3UGD - chains A and B; structure by X-ray diffraction, 1.45 A resolution.

# Chain A (and B)
Name: Protein kinase C delta type
Source organism: Mus musculus
Notes: EC 2.7.11.13; fragment: C1B Subdomain of PKC delta; chain B of this document is another copy of the same molecule, construct and numbering; everything in this record applies to it too
UniProt: P28867 (KPCD_MOUSE); residues 231-280 here = UniProt positions 231-280
Amino-acid sequence (65 residues; numbered 222 to 286; the number before each row is that of its first residue):
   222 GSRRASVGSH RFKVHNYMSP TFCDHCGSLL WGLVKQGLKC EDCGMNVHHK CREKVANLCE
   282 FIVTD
Differences from the reference sequence: expression tag (222-230, 281-286); engineered mutation His-236 (Tyr in P28867)
Metal / ion sites: Zn2+ site 1: His-231, Cys-261, Cys-264, Cys-280; Zn2+ site 2: Cys-244, Cys-247, His-269, Cys-272

# How chain A and chain B interact
Pairs across the interface (28; chain A residue first):
  Ser-223(A) with Gly-229(B); Ser-230(B)
  Arg-224(A) with Val-228(B); Gly-229(B)
  Arg-225(A) with Ser-227(B), hydrogen bond; Val-228(B); Gly-229(B); Ser-230(B), hydrogen bond (side chain-backbone); Asp-263(B), salt bridge; Cys-280(B), hydrogen bond (side chain-backbone); Phe-282(B)
  Ala-226(A) with Ala-226(B); Ser-227(B); Val-228(B), hydrogen bond (backbone-backbone)
  Ser-227(A) with Arg-225(B), hydrogen bond; Ala-226(B)
  Val-228(A) with Arg-224(B); Arg-225(B); Ala-226(B), hydrogen bond (backbone-backbone); Val-228(B), hydrophobic
  Gly-229(A) with Ser-223(B); Arg-224(B); Arg-225(B)
  Ser-230(A) with Ser-223(B); Arg-225(B), hydrogen bond (backbone-side chain)
  Asp-263(A) with Arg-225(B), salt bridge
  Cys-280(A) with Arg-225(B), hydrogen bond
  Phe-282(A) with Arg-225(B)
Interface residues without a listed pair, chain A (12 interface residues in all): Gly-222
Interface residues without a listed pair, chain B (13 interface residues in all): Gly-222, Glu-281

# In short
12 residues of chain A and 13 residues of chain B are in contact; the contacts include 8 hydrogen bonds and 2
salt bridges. Polar pairs include Arg-225(A)/Asp-263(B), Arg-225(A)/Ser-227(B) and Arg-225(A)/Ser-230(B). The
Zn2+ site 2 is built by Cys-244(A), Cys-247(A), His-269(A) and Cys-272(A).
Chain A and chain B are both Protein kinase C delta type (Mus musculus); the structure, Structural and
functional characterization of an anesthetic binding site in the second cysteine-rich domain of protein ...,
was determined by X-ray diffraction together with 3UEJ, 3UEY, 3UFF, 3UGI and 3UGL from the same study.
